9JO2 - chains H and I of the 11 polymer chains in the assembly; structure by electron microscopy, 3.00 A resolution.

[Chain H]
Protein: Histone H2B
Organism: Xenopus laevis
Reference sequence: A0A8J0U496 (A0A8J0U496_XENLA); residues 1-122 here correspond to UniProt positions 5-126 (UniProt number = residue number + 4)
Amino-acid sequence (122 residues; each row starts with the number of its first residue):
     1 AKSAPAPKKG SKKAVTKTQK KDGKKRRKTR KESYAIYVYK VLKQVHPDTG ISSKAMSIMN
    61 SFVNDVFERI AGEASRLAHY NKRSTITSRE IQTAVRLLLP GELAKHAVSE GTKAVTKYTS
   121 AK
Disordered / not traced: 1-28, 122

[Chain I]
Molecule: 146-nt DNA strand
Organism: Escherichia coli K-12
Sequence (146 nucleotides; row label = number of the first residue in the row):
     2 TCGAGAATCC CGGTGCCGAG GCCGCTCAAT TGGTCGTAGA CAGCTCTAGC ACCGCTTAAA
    62 CGCACGTACG CGCTGTCCCC CGCGTTTTAA CCGCCAAGGG GATTACTCCC TAGTCTCCAG
   122 GCACGTGTCA GATATATACA TCCGAT

[How chain H and chain I interact]
Contacting residue pairs (14):
  Thr29(H) with DT105(I), phosphate contact
  Arg30(H) with DC28(I), sugar contact; DA29(I), phosphate contact
  Tyr39(H) with DG21(I), hydrogen bond to the phosphate; DG22(I), phosphate contact
  Gly50(H) with DG21(I), phosphate contact
  Ile51(H) with DA20(I), phosphate contact; DG21(I), phosphate contact
  Ser52(H) with DA20(I), phosphate contact
  Ser53(H) with DA20(I), hydrogen bond to the phosphate
  Arg83(H) with DG40(I), salt bridge to the phosphate
  Ser84(H) with DA39(I), hydrogen bond to the phosphate; DG40(I), hydrogen bond to the phosphate
  Thr85(H) with DG40(I), hydrogen bond to the phosphate
Also at the interface, not in a pair above, chain H (12 interface residues in all): Glu32, Lys82
Also at the interface, not in a pair above, chain I (9 interface residues in all): DA30

[In short]
12 residues of chain H face 9 of chain I across their interface, with 5 hydrogen bonds and 1 salt bridge.
Polar pairs include Tyr39(H)-DG21(I), Ser53(H)-DA20(I) and Ser84(H)-DA39(I).
Here chain H is Histone H2B (Xenopus laevis) and chain I is a 146-nt DNA strand (Escherichia coli K-12). Entry
9JO2 (Structure of isw1-nucleosome complex in Apo* state) was determined by electron microscopy, deposited
together with 9JNT, 9JNU, 9JNV, 9JO5, 9LIU and 9LJ2.
